3GZ6 - chains B and C of the 4 polymer chains in the assembly; structure by X-ray diffraction, 2.90 A resolution.

Chain B:
Protein: MutT/nudix family protein
From: Shewanella oneidensis
UniProtKB: Q8EFJ3 (Q8EFJ3_SHEON); residue numbers follow UniProt; this construct covers 1-237
Amino-acid sequence (240 residues; row label = number of the first residue in the row; numbers below 1 keep their minus sign (Gly-2 is residue -2)):
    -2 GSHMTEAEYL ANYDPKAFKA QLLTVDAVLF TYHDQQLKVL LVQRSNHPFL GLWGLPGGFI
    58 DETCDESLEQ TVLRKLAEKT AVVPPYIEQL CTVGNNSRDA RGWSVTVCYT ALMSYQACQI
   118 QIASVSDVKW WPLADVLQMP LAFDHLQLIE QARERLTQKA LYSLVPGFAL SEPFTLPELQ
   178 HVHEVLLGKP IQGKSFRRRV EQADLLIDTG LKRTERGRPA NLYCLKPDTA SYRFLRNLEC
Unresolved in the structure: -2 to 17, 237
Sequence notes: expression tag (-2 to 0)
Reported in the primary citation:
  - binding site for the 27-nt DNA strand (chain C): Gln189, Lys191, Ser192, Arg194, Arg195, Arg196, Arg213, Arg215, Arg233
  - specificity-determining residues: Gln189, Lys191, Ser192, Arg195 (by similarity / conservation)

Chain C:
Molecule: 27-nt DNA strand
Sequence (27 nucleotides; numbered 1 to 27; the number before each row is that of its first residue):
     1 GTAATAGTGT CTTAAAGACA CTATTAC

Chain B / chain C interface:
Contacting residue pairs (19; chain B residue first):
  Gln189(B) - DA18(C)  hydrogen bond to the phosphate
  Gln189(B) - DC19(C)  base contact
  Lys191(B) - DA18(C)  base contact
  Lys191(B) - DC19(C)  base contact
  Ser192(B) - DA16(C)  sugar contact
  Ser192(B) - DG17(C)  hydrogen bond to the phosphate
  Arg195(B) - DA16(C)  base contact
  Arg195(B) - DG17(C)  hydrogen bond to the base
  Arg196(B) - DA16(C)  salt bridge to the phosphate
  Gln199(B) - DA15(C)  phosphate contact
  Gly214(B) - DT25(C)  sugar contact
  Arg215(B) - DA23(C)  base contact
  Arg215(B) - DT24(C)  hydrogen bond to the base
  Pro216(B) - DT24(C)  phosphate contact
  Pro216(B) - DT25(C)  phosphate contact
  Arg233(B) - DA16(C)  sugar contact
  Leu235(B) - DG17(C)  phosphate contact
  Glu236(B) - DA16(C)  phosphate contact
  Glu236(B) - DG17(C)  sugar contact
Also at the interface, not in a pair above, chain B (14 interface residues in all): Thr211, Asn234

Overview:
The interface between chain B and chain C involves 14 residues on one side and 8 on the other, with 4 hydrogen
bonds and 1 salt bridge. Polar contacts include Arg195(B)-DG17(C), Arg215(B)-DT24(C) and Gln189(B)-DA18(C).
The paper reports a binding site for the 27-nt DNA strand (chain C) at Gln189(B), Lys191(B) and Ser192(B)
among others; specificity determinants Gln189(B), Lys191(B) and Ser192(B) among others.
Here chain B is MutT/nudix family protein (Shewanella oneidensis) and chain C is a 27-nt DNA strand. Entry
3GZ6 (Crystal structure of Shewanella oneidensis NrtR complexed with a 27mer DNA) was determined by X-ray
diffraction together with 3GZ5 and 3GZ8 from the same study.
